6NT5 - chains A and B; structure by electron microscopy, 4.10 A resolution (low resolution: residue-level contacts below are approximate; hydrogen-bond / salt-bridge calls are withheld).

[Chain A (and B)]
Name: Stimulator of interferon protein
Organism: Homo sapiens
Notes: chain B of this document is another copy of the same molecule, construct and numbering; everything in this record applies to it too
Reference sequence: A0A2R3XZB7 (A0A2R3XZB7_HUMAN); residue numbers follow UniProt; this construct covers 1-379
Sequence (385 residues; each row starts with the number of its first residue):
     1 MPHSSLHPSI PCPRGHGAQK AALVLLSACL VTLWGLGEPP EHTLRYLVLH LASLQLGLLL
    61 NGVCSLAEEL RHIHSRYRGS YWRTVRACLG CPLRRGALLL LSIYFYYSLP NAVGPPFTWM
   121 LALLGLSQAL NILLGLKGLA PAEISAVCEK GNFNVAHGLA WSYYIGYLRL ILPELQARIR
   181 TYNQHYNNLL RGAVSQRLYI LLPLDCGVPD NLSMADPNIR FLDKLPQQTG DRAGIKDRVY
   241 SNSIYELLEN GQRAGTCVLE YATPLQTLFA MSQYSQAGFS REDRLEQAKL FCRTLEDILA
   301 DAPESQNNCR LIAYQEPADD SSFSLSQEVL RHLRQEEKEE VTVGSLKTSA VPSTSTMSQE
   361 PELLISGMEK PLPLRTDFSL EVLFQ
Disordered / not traced: 1-3, 36-43, 79-80, 107-116, 190-192, 228-239, 249-250, 318-321, 337-385
Construct notes: expression tag (380-385)
What the authors report for this chain:
  - mutagenesis - R238A/Y240A: abolished binding to cGAMP (citing earlier work)
  - self-association interface (contacts with another copy of this molecule); pairs are residue here / residue on that copy: Gly158-Gly158
  - disease-associated variants - V147L, N154S: increased signaling (citing earlier work)
  - disease-associated variants - V155M: increased signaling
  - mutagenesis - F153A, G158A, G158S, G158V: increased signaling
  - mutagenesis - G158E, G158K, G158L: decreased signaling
  - mutagenesis - Q273A, Q273A/A277Q, A277Q: abolished localization to cGAMP
  - mutagenesis - I10Q, R14A, E68A, E69A: abolished signaling in response to cGAMP
  - post-translational modification sites: Cys88, Cys91 (citing earlier work)

[How chain A and chain B interact]
Residue-residue contacts - 95 pairs, chain A then chain B:
  Leu6(A) - Leu311(B)
  Pro8(A) - Ser75(B)
  Ser9(A) - Ser75(B)
  Ser9(A) - Lys289(B)
  Pro11(A) - Ser75(B)
  Pro11(A) - Arg76(B)
  Pro11(A) - Arg293(B)
  Cys12(A) - His72(B)
  Cys12(A) - Arg76(B)
  Cys12(A) - Arg293(B)
  Pro13(A) - Arg293(B)
  Arg14(A) - Glu68(B)
  Arg14(A) - Glu69(B)
  Arg14(A) - Arg76(B)
  Gly15(A) - Glu68(B)
  Ala18(A) - Cys64(B)
  Ala18(A) - Glu68(B)
  Ala22(A) - Cys64(B)
  Leu26(A) - Leu60(B)
  Leu26(A) - Gly125(B)
  Leu26(A) - Ala129(B)
  Leu30(A) - Leu126(B)
  Leu33(A) - Ala122(B)
  Leu47(A) - Leu123(B)
  His50(A) - His50(B)
  His50(A) - Ser53(B)
  Ser53(A) - His50(B)
  Leu58(A) - Leu136(B)
  Leu60(A) - Leu26(B)
  Cys64(A) - Ala18(B)
  Cys64(A) - Ala22(B)
  Glu68(A) - Arg14(B)
  Glu68(A) - Gly15(B)
  Glu68(A) - Ala18(B)
  Glu69(A) - Arg14(B)
  His72(A) - Cys12(B)
  Ser75(A) - Pro8(B)
  Ser75(A) - Ser9(B)
  Ser75(A) - Pro11(B)
  Arg76(A) - Pro11(B)
  Arg76(A) - Cys12(B)
  Arg76(A) - Arg14(B)
  Arg76(A) - Glu149(B)
  Ala87(A) - Pro141(B)
  Ala87(A) - Ala142(B)
  Cys88(A) - Ala140(B)
  Gly90(A) - Pro141(B)
  Ala122(A) - Leu33(B)
  Leu123(A) - Leu47(B)
  Gly125(A) - Leu26(B)
  Leu126(A) - Leu30(B)
  Ala129(A) - Leu26(B)
  Leu136(A) - Leu58(B)
  Leu139(A) - Leu139(B)
  Ala140(A) - Cys88(B)
  Pro141(A) - Ala87(B)
  Pro141(A) - Gly90(B)
  Ala142(A) - Ala87(B)
  Val147(A) - Val147(B)
  Cys148(A) - Asn154(B)
  Cys148(A) - His157(B)
  Glu149(A) - Arg76(B)
  Glu149(A) - Glu286(B)
  Glu149(A) - Arg293(B)
  Asn152(A) - His157(B)
  Asn152(A) - Trp161(B)
  Phe153(A) - Trp161(B)
  Asn154(A) - Cys148(B)
  Asn154(A) - Asn154(B)
  Asn154(A) - His157(B)
  Val155(A) - His157(B)
  Val155(A) - Gly158(B)
  Val155(A) - Trp161(B)
  His157(A) - Asn152(B)
  His157(A) - Asn154(B)
  His157(A) - Val155(B)
  Gly158(A) - Val155(B)
  Gly158(A) - Gly158(B)
  Gly158(A) - Leu159(B)
  Trp161(A) - Asn152(B)
  Trp161(A) - Phe153(B)
  Trp161(A) - Val155(B)
  Trp161(A) - Met271(B)
  Ile165(A) - Ala270(B)
  Ala270(A) - Ile165(B)
  Met271(A) - Trp161(B)
  Tyr274(A) - Pro303(B)
  Glu286(A) - Glu149(B)
  Lys289(A) - Ser9(B)
  Arg293(A) - Pro11(B)
  Arg293(A) - Cys12(B)
  Arg293(A) - Pro13(B)
  Arg293(A) - Glu149(B)
  Pro303(A) - Tyr274(B)
  Leu311(A) - Leu6(B)
Interface residues without a listed pair, chain A (91 interface residues in all): His7, Ile10, Gly17, Gln19, Leu23, Tyr46, Leu51, Leu54, Gln55, Ser65, Tyr77, Arg94, Ser127, Gln128, Asn131, Ile132, Leu133, Leu134, Lys137, Glu143, Ile144, Ser145, Lys150, Leu159, Ser162, Tyr164, Arg169, Thr267, Leu290, Cys292, Asp301, Ala302, Ile312, Ala313, Gln315
Interface residues without a listed pair, chain B (90 interface residues in all): His7, Ile10, Gly17, Gln19, Leu23, Tyr46, Leu51, Leu54, Gln55, Ser65, Tyr77, Arg94, Ser127, Gln128, Asn131, Ile132, Leu133, Leu134, Lys137, Glu143, Ile144, Ser145, Ser162, Tyr164, Arg169, Thr267, Leu290, Cys292, Asp301, Ala302, Ile312, Ala313, Gln315
The authors on this interface:
  - residue pairs: Arg14(A)-Glu68(B), Arg14(A)-Glu69(B)

[Overview]
Chain A and chain B form an interface of 91 and 90 residues respectively. The paper describes contacts between
Arg14(A) and Glu68(B) and Arg14(A) and Glu69(B). The paper reports that V147L, N154S and V155M of chain A,
among others, increase signaling; modification sites Cys88(A) and Cys91(A); 18 substitutions were tested in
all.
Chain A and chain B are both Stimulator of interferon protein (Homo sapiens); the structure, Cryo-EM structure
of full-length human STING in the apo state, was determined by electron microscopy together with 6NT6, 6NT7
and 6NT8 from the same study.
